5JCX - chains A and D of the 4 polymer chains in the assembly; structure by X-ray diffraction, 1.43 A resolution.

[Chain A (and D)]
Name: Pteridine reductase
Source organism: Trypanosoma brucei brucei
Notes: chain D of this document is another copy of the same molecule, construct and numbering; everything in this record applies to it too
Reference sequence: O76290 (O76290_TRYBB); residues 1-268 here = UniProt positions 1-268
Sequence (288 residues; numbered -19 to 268; the number before each row is that of its first residue; numbers below 1 keep their minus sign (Met-19 is residue -19)):
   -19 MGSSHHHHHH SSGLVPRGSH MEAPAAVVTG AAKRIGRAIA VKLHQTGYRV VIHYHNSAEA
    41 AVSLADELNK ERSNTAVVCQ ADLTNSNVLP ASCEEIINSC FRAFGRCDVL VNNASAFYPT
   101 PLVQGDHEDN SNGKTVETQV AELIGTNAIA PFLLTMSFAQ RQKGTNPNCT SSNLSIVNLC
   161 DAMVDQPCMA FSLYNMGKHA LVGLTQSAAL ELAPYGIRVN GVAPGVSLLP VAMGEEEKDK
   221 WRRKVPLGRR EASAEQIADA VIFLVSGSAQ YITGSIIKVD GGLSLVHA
Unresolved in the structure: -19 to 1, 104-112, 143-151
Differences from the reference sequence: initiating methionine (-19); expression tag (-18 to 0)
Modified / non-standard residues: Cys168 (S-oxy cysteine; CSX)
Residues lining bound ligands:
  - NP-29 (CC6; 3,5,7-trihydroxy-2-(2-hydroxyphenyl)-4H-1-benzopyran-4-one): Arg14, Ser95, Phe97, Asp161, Cys168, Tyr174, Gly205, Val206, Leu208, Leu209, Pro210, Met213, Trp221
  - NADP (NAP; NADP nicotinamide-adenine-dinucleotide phosphate): Gly10, Lys13, Arg14, Ile15, Gly16, His33, Tyr34, His35, Asn36, Ser37, Ala61, Asp62, Leu63, Thr64, Asn93, Ala94, Ser95, Ala96, Thr126, Asn127, Leu159, Cys160, Asp161, Tyr174, Lys178, Pro204, Gly205, Val206, Ser207, Leu208
What the authors report for this chain:
  - binding site for NADP: Ser207 to Glu215
  - binding site for NP-29: Arg14, Phe97, Asp161, Tyr174, Gly205, Val206, Leu209, Pro210, Met213, Trp221

[Interface between chain A and chain D]
Contacting residue pairs (24; chain A residue first):
  Met163(A) - His267(D)
  Asp165(A) - Leu265(D)
  Gln166(A) - Gln166(D)
  Gln166(A) - Ser264(D)
  Gln166(A) - Leu265(D)
  Gln166(A) - His267(D)
  Pro167(A) - Leu265(D)
  Pro167(A) - His267(D)
  Trp221(A) - His267(D)
  Lys224(A) - Ala268(D)  hydrogen bond (side chain-backbone)
  Ser264(A) - Gln166(D)
  Leu265(A) - Asp165(D)
  Leu265(A) - Gln166(D)
  Leu265(A) - Pro167(D)
  Val266(A) - Ala268(D)  hydrophobic
  His267(A) - Met163(D)
  His267(A) - Gln166(D)
  His267(A) - Pro167(D)
  His267(A) - Cys168(D)
  His267(A) - Trp221(D)
  His267(A) - Ala268(D)
  Ala268(A) - Lys224(D)  hydrogen bond (backbone-side chain)
  Ala268(A) - Val266(D)  hydrophobic
  Ala268(A) - His267(D)
Other interface residues (no listed pair), chain A (13 interface residues in all): Cys168, Leu263
Other interface residues (no listed pair), chain D (13 interface residues in all): Leu263

[Overview]
Chain A and chain D each contribute 13 residues to their interface, with 2 hydrogen bonds. The hydrogen-bonded
pair is Lys224(A)-Ala268(D). Ligands of chain A: NADP and NP-29. From the paper: a binding site for NP-29 at
Arg14(A), Phe97(A) and Asp161(A) among others; a binding site for NADP at Ser207(A).
Both chains are Pteridine reductase (Trypanosoma brucei brucei). Entry 5JCX (Trypanosoma brucei PTR1 in
complex with inhibitor NP-29) was determined by X-ray diffraction (same publication as 5JCJ, 5JDC and 5JDI).
